6NMI - chains B and E of the 8 polymer chains in the assembly; structure by electron microscopy, 3.70 A resolution.

Chain B:
Molecule: General transcription and DNA repair factor IIH helicase subunit XPD
From: Homo sapiens
Sequence (760 residues; each row starts with the number of its first residue; X marks 27 residues of unknown identity (built as UNK)):
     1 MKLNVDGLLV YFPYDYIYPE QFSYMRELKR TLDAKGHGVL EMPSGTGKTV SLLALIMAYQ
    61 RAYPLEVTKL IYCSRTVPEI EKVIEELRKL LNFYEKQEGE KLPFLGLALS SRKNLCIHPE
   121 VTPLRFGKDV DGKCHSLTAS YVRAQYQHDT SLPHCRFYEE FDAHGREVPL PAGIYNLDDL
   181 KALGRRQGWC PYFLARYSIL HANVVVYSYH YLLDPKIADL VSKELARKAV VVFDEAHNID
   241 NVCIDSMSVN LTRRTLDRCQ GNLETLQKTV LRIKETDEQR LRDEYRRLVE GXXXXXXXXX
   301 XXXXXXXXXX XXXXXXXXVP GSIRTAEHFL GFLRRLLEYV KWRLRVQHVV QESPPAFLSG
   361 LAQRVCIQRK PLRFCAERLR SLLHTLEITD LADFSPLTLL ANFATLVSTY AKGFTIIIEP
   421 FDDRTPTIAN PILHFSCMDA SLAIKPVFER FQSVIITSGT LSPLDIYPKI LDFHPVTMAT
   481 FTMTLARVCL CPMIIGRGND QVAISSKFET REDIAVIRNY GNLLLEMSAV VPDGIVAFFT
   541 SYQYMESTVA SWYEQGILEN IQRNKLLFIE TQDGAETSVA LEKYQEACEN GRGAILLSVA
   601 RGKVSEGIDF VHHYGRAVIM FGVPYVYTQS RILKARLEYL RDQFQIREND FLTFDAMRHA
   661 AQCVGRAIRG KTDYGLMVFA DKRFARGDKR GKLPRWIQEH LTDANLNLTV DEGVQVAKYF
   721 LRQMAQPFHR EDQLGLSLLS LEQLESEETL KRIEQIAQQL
Bound ions: 4Fe-4S cluster Fe: C116, C134, C155, C190
Residues lining bound ligands: 4Fe-4S cluster (SF4): R112, C116, I117, H118, V121, C134, T138, C155, F157, Y158, C190, Y192, F193
From the paper describing this entry:
  - disease-associated variants - Y18H, R112H (citing earlier work)
  - binding site for 4Fe-4S cluster: Y158, Y192, F193 (citing earlier work)
  - disease-associated variants - R722W: decreased binding to General transcription factor IIH subunit 2, p44 (chain E) (proposed by the authors, not directly observed)
  - disease-associated variants - R616P, D673G, G675R (proposed by the authors, not directly observed)
  - contacts within the chain: D240-R658 (salt bridge)
  - disease-associated variants - R658C: decreased stability (citing earlier work)

Chain E:
Molecule: General transcription factor IIH subunit 2, p44
From: Homo sapiens
Sequence (366 residues; each row starts with the number of its first residue; note: 6 numbers in that range are skipped by the numbering (no residue carries them; nothing is unmodelled there); X marks 56 residues of unknown identity (built as UNK)):
    16 XXXXXXXXXX XXXXXXXXXX XXXXXXXXXX XXXXXGQVRL GMMRHLYVVV DGSRTMEDQD
    76 LKPNRLTCTL KLLEYFVEEY FDQNPISQIG IIVTKSKRAE KLTELSGNPR KHITSLKKAV
   136 DMTCHGEPSL YNSLSIAMQT LKHMPGHTSR EVLIIFSSLT TCDPSNIYDL IKTLKAAKIR
   196 VSVIGLSAEV RVCTVLARET GGTYHVILDE SHYKELLTHH VSPPPASSSS ECSLIRMGFP
   256 QHTIXXXXXX XXXXXXXXX
   281 XXXXXXGGYF CPQCRAKYCE LPVECKICGL TLVSAPHLAR SYHHLFPLDA FQEIPLEEYN
   341 GERFCYGCQG ELKDQHVYVC AVCQNVFCVD CDVFVHDSLH CCPGCIH
Bound ions: Zn2+ site 1: C291, C294, C305, C308; Zn2+ site 2: C345, C348, C368, C371; Zn2+ site 3: C360, C363, C382, C385

Chain B / chain E interface:
Pairs across the interface - 34 pairs, chain B then chain E:
  V530(B) with L174(E)
  V531(B) with L174(E)
  P532(B) with A203(E), hydrophobic; E204(E)
  D533(B) with E204(E); V205(E); R206(E), hydrogen bond (side chain-backbone)
  R563(B) with R69(E); E142(E)
  N564(B) with R69(E); T175(E), hydrogen bond (backbone-side chain)
  E589(B) with Y183(E), hydrogen bond (backbone-side chain); V207(E)
  N590(B) with D178(E); N181(E)
  G591(B) with L174(E); T176(E), hydrogen bond (backbone-side chain); V207(E)
  R592(B) with E142(E), salt bridge; T175(E); C177(E), hydrogen bond
  H613(B) with R206(E)
  Y674(B) with E204(E), hydrogen bond
  K718(B) with D73(E), salt bridge; D75(E), salt bridge
  R722(B) with D75(E), salt bridge; R80(E); S202(E), hydrogen bond; I222(E); L223(E)
  Q723(B) with L223(E)
  A725(B) with E204(E); V221(E)
  Q726(B) with L223(E)
Also at the interface, not in a pair above, chain B (21 interface residues in all): A529, C588, L721, P727
Also at the interface, not in a pair above, chain E (23 interface residues in all): I182, H220
The authors on this interface:
  - residue pairs: R722(B)-D75(E) (salt bridge)
  - interface residues, chain E: L174(E), T175(E)

Summary:
The interface between chain B and chain E involves 21 residues on one side and 23 on the other; the contacts
include 7 hydrogen bonds and 4 salt bridges. Polar contacts include R592(B)-E142(E), K718(B)-D73(E) and
K718(B)-D75(E). The paper describes a salt bridge between R722(B) and D75(E). The paper reports a binding site
for 4Fe-4S cluster at Y158(B), Y192(B) and F193(B); R722W of chain B reduces binding to General transcription
factor IIH subunit 2, p44 (chain E).
Chain B is General transcription and DNA repair factor IIH helicase subunit XPD and chain E is General
transcription factor IIH subunit 2, p44, both from Homo sapiens; the structure, Cryo-EM structure of the human
TFIIH core complex, was determined by electron microscopy.
